PDB entry 5SBB | X-ray diffraction, 2.25 A resolution | chains B and C of the 6 polymer chains in the assembly

Chain B:
Molecule: Tubulin beta-2B chain
Organism: Bos taurus
UniProtKB: Q6B856 (TBB2B_BOVIN); the author numbering skips numbers that UniProt does not, so the offset changes along the chain: 1-42 = UniProt 1-42; 45-360 = UniProt 43-358; 369-455 = UniProt 359-445
Amino-acid sequence (445 residues; each row starts with the number of its first residue; note: 10 numbers in that range are skipped by the numbering (no residue carries them; nothing is unmodelled there)):
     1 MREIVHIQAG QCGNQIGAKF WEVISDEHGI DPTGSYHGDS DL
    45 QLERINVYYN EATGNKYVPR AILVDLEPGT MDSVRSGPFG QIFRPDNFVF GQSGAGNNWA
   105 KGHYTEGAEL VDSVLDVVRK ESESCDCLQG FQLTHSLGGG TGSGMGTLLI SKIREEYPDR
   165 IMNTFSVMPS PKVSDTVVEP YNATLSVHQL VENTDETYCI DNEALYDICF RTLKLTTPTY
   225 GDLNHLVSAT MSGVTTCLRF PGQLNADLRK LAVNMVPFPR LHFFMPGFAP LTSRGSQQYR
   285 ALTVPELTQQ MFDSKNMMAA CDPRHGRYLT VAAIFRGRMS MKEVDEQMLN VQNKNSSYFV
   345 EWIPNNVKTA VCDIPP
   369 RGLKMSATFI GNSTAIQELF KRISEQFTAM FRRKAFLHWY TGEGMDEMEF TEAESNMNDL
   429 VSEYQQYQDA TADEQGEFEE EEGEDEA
Not modelled in the structure: 278-281, 440-455
UniProt features mapped onto this chain:
  - motif: Met1 to Ile4 (MREI motif)
  - binding site (GTP): Gln11, Glu71, Ser140, Gly144, Thr145, Gly146, Asn206, Asn228
  - binding site (Mg(2+)): Glu71
  - modified residue: Ser40 (Phosphoserine), Thr57 (Phosphothreonine), Lys60 (N6-acetyllysine), Ser174 (Phosphoserine), Thr287 (Phosphothreonine), Thr292 (Phosphothreonine), Arg320 (Omega-N-methylarginine), Glu448 (5-glutamyl polyglutamate)
  - cross-link (Glycyl lysine isopeptide (Lys-Gly)): Lys60 (interchain with G-Cter in ubiquitin), Lys326 (interchain with G-Cter in ubiquitin)
Bound ions: Mg2+: Gln11 (together with GDP); Ca2+ near Glu113 (its only coordinating residue here)
Ligand contacts: GDP (guanosine-5'-diphosphate): Gly10, Gln11, Cys12, Gln15, Ile16, Ala99, Asn101, Ser140, Gly142, Gly143, Gly144, Thr145, Gly146, Ser147, Val171, Pro173, Val177, Asp179, Glu183, Asn206, Leu209, Tyr224, Leu227, Asn228
From the paper describing this entry:
  - binding site for the ligand 5JH: Gly100, Asn102, Lys105, Val181

Chain C:
Molecule: Tubulin alpha-1B chain
Organism: Bos taurus
UniProtKB: P81947 (TBA1B_BOVIN); residues 1-451 here = UniProt positions 1-451
Amino-acid sequence (451 residues; numbered 1 to 451; the number before each row is that of its first residue):
     1 MRECISIHVG QAGVQIGNAC WELYCLEHGI QPDGQMPSDK TIGGGDDSFN TFFSETGAGK
    61 HVPRAVFVDL EPTVIDEVRT GTYRQLFHPE QLITGKEDAA NNYARGHYTI GKEIIDLVLD
   121 RIRKLADQCT GLQGFLVFHS FGGGTGSGFT SLLMERLSVD YGKKSKLEFS IYPAPQVSTA
   181 VVEPYNSILT THTTLEHSDC AFMVDNEAIY DICRRNLDIE RPTYTNLNRL ISQIVSSITA
   241 SLRFDGALNV DLTEFQTNLV PYPRIHFPLA TYAPVISAEK AYHEQLSVAE ITNACFEPAN
   301 QMVKCDPRHG KYMACCLLYR GDVVPKDVNA AIATIKTKRS IQFVDWCPTG FKVGINYQPP
   361 TVVPGGDLAK VQRAVCMLSN TTAIAEAWAR LDHKFDLMYA KRAFVHWYVG EGMEEGEFSE
   421 AREDMAALEK DYEEVGVDSV EGEGEEEGEE Y
Not modelled in the structure: 441-451
Bound ions: Ca2+: Asp39, Thr41, Gly44, Glu55
Ligand contacts: GTP (guanosine-5'-triphosphate): Gly10, Gln11, Ala12, Gln15, Ile16, Asp69, Asp98, Ala99, Ala100, Asn101, Ser140, Gly142, Gly143, Gly144, Thr145, Gly146, Ile171, Pro173, Val177, Ser178, Thr179, Glu183, Asn206, Tyr224, Leu227, Asn228, Ile231

Chain B / chain C interface:
Contacting residue pairs (36; chain B residue first):
  Gln96(B) with Met1(C)
  Ser97(B) with Arg2(C)
  Asn101(B) with Glu254(C)
  Asp179(B) with Glu254(C); Lys352(C), hydrogen bond (backbone-side chain)
  Thr180(B) with Glu254(C); Asn258(C)
  Val181(B) with Asn258(C), hydrogen bond (backbone-side chain)
  Thr221(B) with Lys326(C)
  Ala397(B) with Trp346(C)
  Met398(B) with Trp346(C)
  Arg400(B) with Asp345(C), salt bridge; Ser439(C), hydrogen bond
  Arg401(B) with Tyr262(C), hydrogen bond (backbone-side chain); Asp345(C), salt bridge; Trp346(C); Glu434(C), hydrogen bond (side chain-backbone); Val435(C); Val437(C), hydrogen bond (side chain-backbone); Asp438(C); Ser439(C), hydrogen bond
  Lys402(B) with Tyr262(C)
  Ala403(B) with Tyr262(C); Trp346(C), hydrophobic
  Phe404(B) with Thr257(C); Asn258(C); Val260(C); Pro261(C), hydrogen bond (backbone-backbone); Trp346(C), hydrophobic
  His406(B) with Val260(C), hydrogen bond (side chain-backbone); Pro261(C); Tyr262(C); Pro263(C)
  Trp407(B) with Gln256(C); Thr257(C), hydrogen bond (side chain-backbone); Val260(C)
Other interface residues (no listed pair), chain B (19 interface residues in all): Gly100, Val182, Leu405
Other interface residues (no listed pair), chain C (22 interface residues in all): Pro325, Asn329, Pro348

Summary:
19 residues of chain B face 22 of chain C across their interface, with 10 hydrogen bonds and 2 salt bridges.
Among the polar pairs are Arg400(B)-Asp345(C), Arg401(B)-Asp345(C) and Asp179(B)-Lys352(C). Chain B binds GDP.
Chain C binds GTP. The paper reports a binding site for the ligand 5JH at Gly100(B), Asn102(B) and Lys105(B)
among others.
Chain B is Tubulin beta-2B chain and chain C is Tubulin alpha-1B chain, both from Bos taurus; the structure,
Tubulin-maytansinoid-4c-complex, was determined by X-ray diffraction together with 5SB8, 5SB9, 5SBA, 5SBC,
5SBD and 5SBE from the same study.
